Entry 2VHY (X-ray diffraction, 2.30 A resolution); this record covers chains A and B.

Chain A (and B):
Molecule: Alanine dehydrogenase
Organism: Mycobacterium tuberculosis
Notes: EC 1.4.1.1; chain B of this document is another copy of the same molecule, construct and numbering; everything in this record applies to it too
UniProt: P30234 (DHA_MYCTU); numbering as in UniProt (aligned over 1-371)
Amino-acid sequence (377 residues; each row starts with the number of its first residue):
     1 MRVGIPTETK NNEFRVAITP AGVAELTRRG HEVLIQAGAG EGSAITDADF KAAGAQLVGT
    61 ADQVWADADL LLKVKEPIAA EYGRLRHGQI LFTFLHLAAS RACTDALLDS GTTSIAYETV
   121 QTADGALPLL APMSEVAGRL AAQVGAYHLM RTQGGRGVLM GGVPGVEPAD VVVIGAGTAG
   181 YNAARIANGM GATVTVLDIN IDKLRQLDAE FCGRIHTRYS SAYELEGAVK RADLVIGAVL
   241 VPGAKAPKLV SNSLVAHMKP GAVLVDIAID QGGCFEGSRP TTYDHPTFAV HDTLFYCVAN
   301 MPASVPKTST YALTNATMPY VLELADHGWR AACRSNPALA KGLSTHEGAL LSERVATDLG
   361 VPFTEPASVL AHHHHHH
Not modelled in the structure: 240-257, 269-293, 298-300, 372-377 (chain B: 242-254, 268-292, 298-300, 373-377)
Reported in the primary citation:
  - self-association interface (contacts with another copy of this molecule); pairs are residue here / residue on that copy: Pro20-Tyr223 (hydrophobic contact), Ala21-Tyr223 (hydrophobic contact)
  - catalytic residues: His96, Asp270
  - mutagenesis - H96A, D270A, D270N: abolished catalytic activity
  - catalytic residues: Lys75 (proposed by the authors, not directly observed)

Chain A / chain B interface:
Pairs across the interface - 74 pairs, chain A then chain B:
  Phe14(A) - Arg151(B)
  Gly42(A) - Arg151(B)
  Ala44(A) - Arg156(B)
  Glu135(A) - Val163(B)
  Glu135(A) - Pro164(B)
  Val136(A) - Val163(B)  hydrophobic
  Arg139(A) - Leu159(B)
  Arg139(A) - Gly161(B)  hydrogen bond (side chain-backbone)
  Arg139(A) - Gly162(B)  hydrogen bond (side chain-backbone)
  Arg139(A) - Pro164(B)
  Leu140(A) - Met150(B)  hydrophobic
  Gln143(A) - Ala146(B)
  Gln143(A) - Leu159(B)
  Gln143(A) - Met160(B)
  Gln143(A) - Met190(B)
  Tyr147(A) - Tyr147(B)  hydrophobic
  Tyr147(A) - His148(B)
  His148(A) - Tyr147(B)  hydrogen bond
  Met150(A) - Leu140(B)  hydrophobic
  Met150(A) - Val144(B)  hydrophobic
  Met150(A) - Ser304(B)
  Arg151(A) - Phe14(B)
  Arg151(A) - Ser304(B)  hydrogen bond (backbone-backbone)
  Arg151(A) - Pro306(B)
  Arg156(A) - Ala44(B)
  Gly157(A) - Val305(B)
  Gly157(A) - Pro306(B)
  Gly157(A) - Lys307(B)  hydrogen bond (backbone-backbone)
  Gly157(A) - Thr308(B)
  Val158(A) - Val305(B)
  Val158(A) - Thr308(B)
  Leu159(A) - Arg139(B)
  Leu159(A) - Leu140(B)  hydrophobic
  Leu159(A) - Gln143(B)
  Leu159(A) - Val305(B)
  Leu159(A) - Thr308(B)  hydrogen bond (backbone-side chain)
  Met160(A) - Gln143(B)
  Gly161(A) - Arg139(B)  hydrogen bond (backbone-side chain)
  Gly162(A) - Arg139(B)  hydrogen bond (backbone-side chain)
  Val163(A) - Glu135(B)
  Val163(A) - Val136(B)  hydrophobic
  Val163(A) - Arg139(B)
  Val163(A) - Ala312(B)  hydrophobic
  Pro164(A) - Glu135(B)
  Gly165(A) - Asn315(B)
  Val166(A) - Thr308(B)
  Val166(A) - Tyr311(B)  hydrophobic
  Val166(A) - Ala312(B)
  Val166(A) - Asn315(B)
  Ile186(A) - Met190(B)
  Gly189(A) - Gly189(B)
  Met190(A) - Gln143(B)
  Met190(A) - Ile186(B)
  Met190(A) - Met190(B)  hydrophobic
  Ser304(A) - Met150(B)
  Ser304(A) - Arg151(B)  hydrogen bond (backbone-backbone)
  Ser304(A) - Thr152(B)
  Val305(A) - Gly157(B)
  Val305(A) - Val158(B)
  Val305(A) - Leu159(B)
  Pro306(A) - Arg151(B)
  Pro306(A) - Gly157(B)
  Lys307(A) - Arg156(B)
  Lys307(A) - Gly157(B)  hydrogen bond (backbone-backbone)
  Lys307(A) - Val158(B)
  Thr308(A) - Gly157(B)  hydrogen bond (backbone-backbone)
  Thr308(A) - Val158(B)
  Thr308(A) - Leu159(B)  hydrogen bond (side chain-backbone)
  Thr308(A) - Gly162(B)
  Thr308(A) - Val166(B)
  Tyr311(A) - Val166(B)  hydrophobic
  Ala312(A) - Val163(B)  hydrophobic
  Ala312(A) - Val166(B)
  Asn315(A) - Val166(B)
Also at the interface, not in a pair above, chain A (37 interface residues in all): Val144, Ala146, Thr152
Also at the interface, not in a pair above, chain B (39 interface residues in all): Gly42, Gly165, Glu167, Ala303

In short:
The interface between chain A and chain B involves 37 residues on one side and 39 on the other, with 12
hydrogen bonds. Polar pairs include Arg139(A)-Gly161(B), Arg139(A)-Gly162(B) and His148(A)-Tyr147(B). From the
paper: catalytic residues His96(A), Asp270(A) and Lys75(A); H96A, D270A and D270N of chain A abolish catalytic
activity.
Chain A and chain B are both Alanine dehydrogenase (Mycobacterium tuberculosis); the structure, Crystal
structure of apo L-alanine dehydrogenase from Mycobacterium tuberculosis, was determined by X-ray diffraction
together with 2VHV, 2VHW, 2VHX and 2VHZ from the same study.
